1WAA - chains C and E of the 6 polymer chains in the assembly; structure by X-ray diffraction, 1.80 A resolution.

[Chain C]
Molecule: Titin
Organism: Homo sapiens
Notes: EC 2.7.1.-; fragment: ig domain, residues 12801-12889
Reference sequence: Q8WZ42 (TITIN_HUMAN); residues 1-89 here correspond to UniProt positions 12801-12889 (UniProt number = residue number + 12800)
Chain sequence (93 residues; each row starts with the number of its first residue; numbers below 1 keep their minus sign (Gly-3 is residue -3)):
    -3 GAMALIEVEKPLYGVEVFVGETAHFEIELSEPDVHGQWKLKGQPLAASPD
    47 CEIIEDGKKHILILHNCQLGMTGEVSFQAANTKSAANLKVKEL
Sequence notes: conflict Glu3 (Lys12803 in Q8WZ42), Thr78 (Ala12878 in Q8WZ42)
Ion coordination: Zn2+ site 1: Glu5 (shared with Gly-3(E) of chain E); Zn2+ site 2: Glu12 (shared with 1 residue of chain A); Zn2+ site 3: His20 (shared with 1 residue of chain F); Zn2+ site 4: Glu22 (shared with 2 residues of chain F); Zn2+ site 5: Asp29 (shared with 1 residue of chain D; Asp29(E) of chain E); Zn2+ site 6: His31 (shared with 1 residue of chain D); Zn2+ site 7: Glu48, His61 (shared with 1 residue of chain F); Zn2+ site 8: Glu51 (shared with 1 residue of chain B); Zn2+ site 9 near Asp52 (its only coordinating residue here)
What the authors report for this chain:
  - mutagenesis - V13A, F21A, L84A, V86A: decreased stability (from molecular simulation)
  - mutagenesis - V30A, F73A: unchanged stability (from molecular simulation)

[Chain E]
Molecule: Titin
Organism: Homo sapiens
Notes: EC 2.7.1.-; fragment: ig domain, residues 12801-12889
Reference sequence: Q8WZ42 (TITIN_HUMAN); residues 1-89 here correspond to UniProt positions 12801-12889 (UniProt number = residue number + 12800)
Chain sequence (93 residues; numbered -3 to 89; the number before each row is that of its first residue; numbers below 1 keep their minus sign (Gly-3 is residue -3)):
    -3 GAMALIEVEKPLYGVEVFVGETAHFEIELSEPDVHGQWKLKGQPLAASPD
    47 CEIIEEGKKHILILHNCQLGMTGEVSFQAANTKSAANLKVKEL
Not modelled in the structure: 89
Sequence notes: conflict Glu3 (Lys12803 in Q8WZ42), Glu52 (Asp12852 in Q8WZ42), Thr78 (Ala12878 in Q8WZ42)
Ion coordination: Zn2+ site 1: Gly-3 (shared with Glu5(C) of chain C); Zn2+ site 2: His20 (shared with 1 residue of chain A); Zn2+ site 3: Glu22 (shared with 2 residues of chain A); Zn2+ site 4: Asp29 (shared with Asp29(C) of chain C; 1 residue of chain D); Zn2+ site 5: His31 (shared with 1 residue of chain F); Zn2+ site 6: Glu48, His61 (shared with 1 residue of chain A)

[Chain C / chain E interface]
Pairs across the interface - 8 pairs, chain C then chain E:
  Glu3(C) with Gly-3(E)
  Glu5(C) with Gly-3(E), hydrogen bond (side chain-backbone); Met-1(E)
  Ser26(C) with Met-1(E)
  Pro28(C) with Asp29(E)
  Asp29(C) with Asp29(E)
  Gly53(C) with Asp29(E)
  Lys54(C) with Met-1(E)
Interface residues without a listed pair, chain E (4 interface residues in all): Pro28

[Overview]
Chain C and chain E form an interface of 7 and 4 residues respectively; the contacts include 1 hydrogen bond.
Its one hydrogen-bonded contact is Glu5(C)-Gly-3(E). The paper reports that V13A, F21A and L84A of chain C,
among others, reduce stability; V30A and F73A of chain C leave stability unchanged.
Here chain C is Titin and chain E is Titin, both from Homo sapiens. Entry 1WAA (IG27 protein domain) was
determined by X-ray diffraction.
